Entry 2BLG (X-ray diffraction, 2.46 A resolution); this record covers chain A.

Chain A:
Name: Beta-lactoglobulin
Organism: Bos taurus
Reference sequence: P02754 (LACB_BOVIN); residues 1-162 here correspond to UniProt positions 17-178 (UniProt number = residue number + 16)
Chain sequence (162 residues; numbered 1 to 162; the number before each row is that of its first residue):
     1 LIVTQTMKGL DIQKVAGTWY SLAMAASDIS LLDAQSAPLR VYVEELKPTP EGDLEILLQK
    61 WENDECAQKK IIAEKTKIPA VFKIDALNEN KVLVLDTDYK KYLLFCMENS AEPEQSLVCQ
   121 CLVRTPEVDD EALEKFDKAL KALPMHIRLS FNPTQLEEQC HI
Disulfide bonds: Cys66-Cys160, Cys106-Cys119

In short:
Chain A is Beta-lactoglobulin (Bos taurus); the structure, Structural basis of the tanford transition of
bovine beta-lactoglobulin from crystal structures at three ph values ..., was determined by X-ray diffraction
together with 1BSY and 3BLG from the same study.
